Entry 5KJS (X-ray diffraction, 2.20 A resolution); this record covers chain A.

[Chain A]
Name: Shikimate O-hydroxycinnamoyltransferase
Organism: Arabidopsis thaliana
Notes: EC 2.3.1.133
UniProt: Q9FI78 (HST_ARATH); numbering as in UniProt (aligned over 1-433)
Sequence (433 residues; each row starts with the number of its first residue):
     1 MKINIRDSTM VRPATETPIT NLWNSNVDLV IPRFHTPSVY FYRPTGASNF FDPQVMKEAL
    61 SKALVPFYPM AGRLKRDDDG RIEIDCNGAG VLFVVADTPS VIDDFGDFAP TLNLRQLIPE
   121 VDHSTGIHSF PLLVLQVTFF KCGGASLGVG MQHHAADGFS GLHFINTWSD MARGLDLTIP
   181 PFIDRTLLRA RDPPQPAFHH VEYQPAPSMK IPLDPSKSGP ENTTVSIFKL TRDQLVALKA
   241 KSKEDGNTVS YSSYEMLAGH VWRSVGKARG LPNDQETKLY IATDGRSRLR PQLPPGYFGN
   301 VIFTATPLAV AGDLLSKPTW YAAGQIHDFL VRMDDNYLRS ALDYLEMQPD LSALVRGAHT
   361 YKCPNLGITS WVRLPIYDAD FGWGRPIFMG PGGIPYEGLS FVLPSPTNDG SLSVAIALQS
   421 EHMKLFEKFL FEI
Disordered / not traced: 235-238
Sequence notes: conflict T125 (Ala in Q9FI78)
Modified residues: Mse1, Mse10, Mse56, Mse70, Mse151, Mse171, Mse209, Mse256, Mse333, Mse347, Mse389, Mse423 (selenomethionine; parent Met)
Swiss-Prot annotation at these positions:
  - active site (Proton acceptor): H153, D380
  - binding site (4-coumaroyl-CoA): S252 to E255, D284 to R290, S370 to R373

[Overview]
From UniProt: active-site residues H153 and D380 and 15 residues binding 4-coumaroyl-CoA.
Chain A is Shikimate O-hydroxycinnamoyltransferase (Arabidopsis thaliana); the structure, Crystal Structure of
Arabidopsis thaliana HCT, was determined by X-ray diffraction, deposited together with 5KJT, 5KJU, 5KJV and
5KJW.
